Entry 6J4Z (electron microscopy, 4.10 A resolution (low resolution: residue-level contacts below are approximate; hydrogen-bond / salt-bridge calls are withheld)); this record covers chains N and c of the 27 polymer chains in the assembly.

[Chain N]
Molecule: 198-nt DNA strand
Sequence (198 nucleotides; each row starts with the number of its first residue; numbers below 1 keep their minus sign (DG-125 is residue -125)):
  -125 GCTTACGTCA GTCTGGCCAT CTTTGTGTTT GGTGTGTTTG GGTGGTGGCC GTTTTCGTTG
   -65 TTTTTTTCTG TCTCGTGCCT GGTGTCTTGG GTGTAATCCC CTTGGCGGTT AAAACGCGGG
    -5 GGACAGCGCG TACGTGCGTT TAAGCGGTGC TAGAGCTGTC TACGACCAAT TGAGCGGCCT
    55 CGGCACCGGG ATTCTGAT
Disordered / not traced: -125 to -56, -37 to -33

[Chain c]
Molecule: Histone H2A type 1-B/E
From: Homo sapiens
UniProtKB: P04908 (H2A1B_HUMAN); residues 0-129 here correspond to UniProt positions 1-130 (UniProt number = residue number + 1)
Sequence (133 residues; numbered -3 to 129; the number before each row is that of its first residue; numbers below 1 keep their minus sign (Gly-3 is residue -3)):
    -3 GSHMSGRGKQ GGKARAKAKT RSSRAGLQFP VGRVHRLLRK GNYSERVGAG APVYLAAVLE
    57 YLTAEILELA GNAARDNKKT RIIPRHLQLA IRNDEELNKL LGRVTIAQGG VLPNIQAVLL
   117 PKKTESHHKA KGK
Disordered / not traced: -3 to 15, 119-129
Sequence notes: expression tag (-3 to -1)
UniProt features mapped onto this chain:
  - modified residue: Ser1 (N-acetylserine), Arg3 (Citrulline), Lys5 (N6-(2-hydroxyisobutyryl)lysine), Lys9 (N6-(2-hydroxyisobutyryl)lysine), Lys13 (N6-(beta-hydroxybutyryl)lysine), Lys36 (N6-(2-hydroxyisobutyryl)lysine), Lys74 (N6-(2-hydroxyisobutyryl)lysine), Lys75 (N6-(2-hydroxyisobutyryl)lysine), Lys95 (N6-(2-hydroxyisobutyryl)lysine), Gln104 (N5-methylglutamine), Lys118 (N6-(2-hydroxyisobutyryl)lysine), Lys119 (N6-crotonyllysine), Thr120 (Phosphothreonine), Lys125 (N6-crotonyllysine)
  - cross-link (Glycyl lysine isopeptide (Lys-Gly)): Lys13 (interchain with G-Cter in ubiquitin), Lys15 (interchain with G-Cter in ubiquitin), Lys119 (interchain with G-Cter in ubiquitin)

[Chain N / chain c interface]
Pairs across the interface - 11 pairs, chain N then chain c:
  DG38(N) with Arg42(c); Val43(c); Gly44(c); Ala45(c)
  DA39(N) with Arg42(c); Val43(c)
  DC49(N) with Arg29(c)
  DG57(N) with Thr76(c); Arg77(c)
  DC58(N) with Thr76(c); Arg77(c)
Interface residues without a listed pair, chain N (6 interface residues in all): DG48
Interface residues without a listed pair, chain c (8 interface residues in all): Arg35

[Overview]
The interface between chain N and chain c involves 6 residues on one side and 8 on the other.
Here chain N is a 198-nt DNA strand and chain c is Histone H2A type 1-B/E (Homo sapiens). Entry 6J4Z (RNA
polymerase II elongation complex bound with Spt4/5 and foreign DNA, stalled at SHL(-1) of the ...) was
determined by electron microscopy (same publication as 6IR9, 6J4W, 6J4X, 6J4Y, 6J50 and 6J51).
